PDB entry 9F3H | electron microscopy, 4.30 A resolution (low resolution: residue-level contacts below are approximate; hydrogen-bond / salt-bridge calls are withheld) | chains E and F of the 12 polymer chains in the assembly

== Chain E ==
Name: Detyrosinated tubulin alpha-1B chain
Source organism: Homo sapiens
UniProt: P68363 (TBA1B_HUMAN); numbering as in UniProt (aligned over 47-441)
Chain sequence (453 residues; row label = number of the first residue in the row; note: 6 numbers in that range are skipped by the numbering (no residue carries them; nothing is unmodelled there); a row labelled like 37A-37E holds insertion residues (37A, then the next letters in order)):
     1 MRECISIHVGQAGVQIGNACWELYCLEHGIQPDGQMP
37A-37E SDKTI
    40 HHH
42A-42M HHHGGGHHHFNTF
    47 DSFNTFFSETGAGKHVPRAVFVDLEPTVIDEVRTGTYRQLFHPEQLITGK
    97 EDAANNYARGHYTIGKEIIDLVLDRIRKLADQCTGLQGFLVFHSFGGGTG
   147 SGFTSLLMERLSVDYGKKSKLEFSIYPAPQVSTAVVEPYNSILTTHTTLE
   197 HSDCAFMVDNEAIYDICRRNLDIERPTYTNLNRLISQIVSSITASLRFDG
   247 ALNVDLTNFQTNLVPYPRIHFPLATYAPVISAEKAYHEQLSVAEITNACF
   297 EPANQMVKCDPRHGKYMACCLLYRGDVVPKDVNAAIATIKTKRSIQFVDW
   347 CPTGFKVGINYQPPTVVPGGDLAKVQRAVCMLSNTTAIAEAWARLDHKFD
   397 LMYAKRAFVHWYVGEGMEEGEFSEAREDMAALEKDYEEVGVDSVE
Not modelled in the structure: 37A-37E, 42A-42M
Construct notes: linker (40-42, 42A-42M); engineered mutation Asn-254 (Glu in P68363)
Ion coordination: Mg2+: Glu-71 (together with GTP)
Small-molecule neighbours: GTP (guanosine-5'-triphosphate): Gly-10, Gln-11, Ala-12, Gln-15, Ile-16, Glu-71, Asp-98, Ala-99, Ala-100, Asn-101, Ser-140, Gly-142, Gly-143, Gly-144, Thr-145, Gly-146, Ile-171, Thr-179, Asn-206, Tyr-224, Leu-227, Asn-228
UniProt features mapped onto this chain:
  - binding site (GTP): Glu-71, Ala-99, Ser-140, Gly-143, Gly-144, Thr-145, Gly-146, Thr-179, Glu-183, Asn-206, Tyr-224, Asn-228, Leu-252
  - binding site (Mg(2+)): Glu-71
  - modified residue: Ser-48 (Phosphoserine), Ser-232 (Phosphoserine), Tyr-282 (3'-nitrotyrosine), Arg-339 (Omega-N-methylarginine), Ser-439 (Phosphoserine)
  - cross-link (Glycyl lysine isopeptide (Lys-Gly)): Lys-326 (interchain with G-Cter in ubiquitin), Lys-370 (interchain with G-Cter in ubiquitin)

== Chain F ==
Name: Tubulin beta-3 chain
Source organism: Homo sapiens
UniProt: Q13509 (TBB3_HUMAN); numbering as in UniProt (aligned over 1-450)
Chain sequence (456 residues; row label = number of the first residue in the row):
     1 MREIVHIQAGQCGNQIGAKFWEVISDEHGIDPSGNYVGDSDLQLERISVY
    51 YNEASSHKYVPRAILVDLEPGTMDSVRSGAFGHLFRPDNFIFGQSGAGNN
   101 WAKGHYTEGAELVDSVLDVVRKECENCDCLQGFQLTHSLGGGTGSGMGTL
   151 LISKVREEYPDRIMNTFSVVPSPKVSDTVVEPYNATLSIHQLVENTDETY
   201 CIDNEALYDICFRTLKLATPTYGDLNHLVSATMSGVTTSLRFPGQLNADL
   251 RKLAVNMVPFPRLHFFMPGFAPLTARGSQQYRALTVPELTQQMFDAKNMM
   301 AACDPRHGRYLTVATVFRGRMSMKEVDEQMLAIQSKNSSYFVEWIPNNVK
   351 VAVCDIPPRGLKMSSTFIGNSTAIQELFKRISEQFTAMFRRKAFLHWYTG
   401 EGMDEMEFTEAESNMNDLVSEYQQYQDATAEEEGEMYEDDEEESEAQGPK
   451 ENLYFQ
Not modelled in the structure: 430-456
Cystine bridges: Cys-124/Cys-127
Construct notes: expression tag (451-456)
Small-molecule neighbours:
  - GTP (guanosine-5'-triphosphate), molecule 1: Gly-10, Gln-11, Cys-12, Gln-15, Gly-96, Ala-97, Gly-98, Asn-99, Ser-138, Gly-140, Gly-141, Gly-142, Thr-143, Gly-144, Val-169, Asp-177, Thr-178, Glu-181, Asn-204, Tyr-222, Leu-225, Asn-226
  - GTP, molecule 2: Gln-245, Leu-246, Lys-252
UniProt features mapped onto this chain:
  - motif: Met-1 to Ile-4 (MREI motif)
  - binding site (GDP): Gly-10, Gln-11, Cys-12, Gln-15, Asn-99, Ser-138, Gly-142, Thr-143, Gly-144, Asp-177, Asn-204, Tyr-222, Asn-226
  - binding site (GTP): Gln-11, Glu-69, Ser-138, Gly-142, Thr-143, Gly-144, Asn-204, Asn-226
  - binding site (Mg(2+)): Glu-69
  - modified residue: Ser-172 (Phosphoserine), Glu-438 (5-glutamyl polyglutamate), Ser-444 (Phosphoserine)
  - natural variant: Arg-62 (R62Q: In CFEOM3A), Thr-178 (T178M: In CDCBM1), Glu-205 (E205K: In CDCBM1), Arg-262 (R262C: In CFEOM3A; R262H: In CFEOM3A), Ala-302 (A302T: In CFEOM3A; A302V: In CDCBM1), Met-323 (M323V: In CDCBM1), Arg-380 (R380C: In CFEOM3A), Glu-410 (E410K: In CFEOM3A), Asp-417 (D417H: In CFEOM3A; D417N: In CFEOM3A)

== Interface between chain E and chain F ==
Residue-residue contacts (55; chain E residue first):
  Met-1(E) / Pro-70(F)
  Met-1(E) / Gly-93(F)
  Met-1(E) / Gln-94(F)
  Arg-2(E) / Glu-69(F)
  Gln-133(E) / Ser-95(F)
  Ala-247(E) / Gln-11(F)
  Ala-247(E) / Gln-15(F)
  Leu-248(E) / Gln-11(F)
  Leu-248(E) / Asp-177(F)
  Asn-249(E) / Gln-11(F)
  Asp-251(E) / Glu-69(F)
  Asp-251(E) / Gly-96(F)
  Asn-254(E) / Gly-98(F)
  Asn-254(E) / Asn-99(F)
  Gln-256(E) / Trp-397(F)
  Thr-257(E) / Gly-98(F)
  Thr-257(E) / Phe-394(F)
  Thr-257(E) / Trp-397(F)
  Asn-258(E) / Asn-99(F)
  Asn-258(E) / Val-179(F)
  Asn-258(E) / Val-180(F)
  Asn-258(E) / Phe-394(F)
  Val-260(E) / Trp-397(F)
  Pro-261(E) / Phe-394(F)
  Pro-261(E) / His-396(F)
  Tyr-262(E) / Arg-391(F)
  Tyr-262(E) / His-396(F)
  Pro-263(E) / His-396(F)
  Val-324(E) / Thr-219(F)
  Val-324(E) / Pro-220(F)
  Pro-325(E) / Tyr-208(F)
  Lys-326(E) / Tyr-208(F)
  Lys-326(E) / Pro-220(F)
  Asn-329(E) / Val-175(F)
  Asn-329(E) / Tyr-208(F)
  Trp-346(E) / Ala-387(F)
  Trp-346(E) / Met-388(F)
  Trp-346(E) / Arg-391(F)
  Trp-346(E) / Ala-393(F)
  Pro-348(E) / Gln-384(F)
  Thr-349(E) / Ser-176(F)
  Thr-349(E) / Val-179(F)
  Thr-349(E) / Gln-384(F)
  Thr-349(E) / Met-388(F)
  Gly-350(E) / Val-179(F)
  Phe-351(E) / Ser-176(F)
  Phe-351(E) / Asp-177(F)
  Phe-351(E) / Thr-178(F)
  Phe-351(E) / Val-179(F)
  Lys-352(E) / Asn-99(F)
  Lys-352(E) / Asp-177(F)
  Lys-352(E) / Thr-178(F)
  Val-353(E) / Asp-177(F)
  Ser-439(E) / Arg-391(F)
  Glu-441(E) / Arg-390(F)
Interface residues without a listed pair, chain E (34 interface residues in all): Gly-131, Gly-246, Thr-253, Cys-315, Asp-345, Cys-347
Interface residues without a listed pair, chain F (32 interface residues in all): Pro-182, Glu-205, Thr-221, Tyr-222

== In short ==
34 residues of chain E and 32 residues of chain F are in contact. Ligands of chain E: GTP. Chain F binds GTP.
UniProt lists 13 GTP-binding residues and Mg2+-binding residue Glu-71(E) on chain E; 13 GDP-binding residues
and 8 GTP-binding residues on chain F.
Chain E is Detyrosinated tubulin alpha-1B chain and chain F is Tubulin beta-3 chain, both from Homo sapiens;
the structure, Undecorated 13pf mosaic 20%E254Q - 80% E254QN microtubule from recombinant human tubulin, was
determined by electron microscopy, deposited together with 9F3B, 9F3R and 9F3S.
